PDB entry 8U7J | X-ray diffraction, 3.02 A resolution | chains L and K of the 24 polymer chains in the assembly

== Chain L (and K) ==
Protein: Pyridoxal 5'-phosphate synthase subunit PdxS
Source organism: Staphylococcus aureus
Notes: chain K of this document is another copy of the same molecule, construct and numbering; everything in this record applies to it too
UniProt: A7WYT1 (PDXS_STAA1); residues 1-295 here = UniProt positions 1-295
Amino-acid sequence (297 residues; row label = number of the first residue in the row; numbers below 1 keep their minus sign (Gly-1 is residue -1)):
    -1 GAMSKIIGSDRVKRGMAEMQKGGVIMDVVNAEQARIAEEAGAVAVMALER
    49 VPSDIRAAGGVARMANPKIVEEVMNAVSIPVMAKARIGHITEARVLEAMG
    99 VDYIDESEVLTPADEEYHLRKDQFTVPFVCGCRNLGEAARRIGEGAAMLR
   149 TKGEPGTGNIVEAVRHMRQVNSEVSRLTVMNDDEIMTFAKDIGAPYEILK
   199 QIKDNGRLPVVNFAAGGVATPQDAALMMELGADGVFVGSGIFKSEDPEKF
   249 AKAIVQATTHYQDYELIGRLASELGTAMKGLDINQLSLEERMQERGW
Disordered / not traced: -1 to 1, 49-55, 276-295
Sequence notes: expression tag (-1 to 0)

== Interface between chain L and chain K ==
Residue-residue contacts - 38 pairs, chain L then chain K:
  Val59(L) - Thr155(K)
  Arg61(L) - Gly156(K)  hydrogen bond (side chain-backbone)
  Arg61(L) - Ala217(K)
  Arg61(L) - Thr218(K)
  Arg61(L) - Asp221(K)  salt bridge
  Met62(L) - Gln220(K)
  Asn64(L) - Ala269(K)  hydrogen bond (side chain-backbone)
  Asn64(L) - Ser270(K)
  Asn64(L) - Leu272(K)  hydrogen bond (side chain-backbone)
  Pro65(L) - Gly266(K)
  Pro65(L) - Ala269(K)
  Lys66(L) - Ser270(K)
  Arg84(L) - Ile158(K)
  Arg84(L) - Thr218(K)
  Arg84(L) - Asp221(K)  salt bridge
  His87(L) - Gln220(K)
  His87(L) - Asp221(K)
  His87(L) - Leu224(K)
  Ile88(L) - Leu224(K)
  Thr89(L) - Gln220(K)  hydrogen bond (side chain-backbone)
  Thr89(L) - Ala223(K)
  Thr89(L) - Leu224(K)
  Glu90(L) - Gln220(K)
  Arg92(L) - Tyr262(K)
  Val93(L) - Tyr262(K)
  Val93(L) - Ile265(K)  hydrophobic
  Val93(L) - Gly266(K)
  Thr109(L) - Asn157(K)
  Pro110(L) - Asn157(K)
  Pro110(L) - Val159(K)
  Ala111(L) - Ile158(K)  hydrophobic
  Ala111(L) - Val159(K)
  Ala111(L) - Val162(K)
  Asp112(L) - Val162(K)
  Asp112(L) - Arg166(K)  salt bridge
  Glu113(L) - Val159(K)
  Glu113(L) - Arg163(K)  salt bridge
  Tyr115(L) - Arg166(K)
Other interface residues (no listed pair), chain L (21 interface residues in all): Ala96, Glu114
Other interface residues (no listed pair), chain K (25 interface residues in all): Glu160, Glu227, Leu228, Tyr259, Glu263

== In short ==
Chain L and chain K form an interface of 21 and 25 residues respectively; the contacts include 4 hydrogen
bonds and 4 salt bridges. Among the polar pairs are Arg61(L)-Asp221(K), Arg84(L)-Asp221(K) and
Asp112(L)-Arg166(K).
Both chains are Pyridoxal 5'-phosphate synthase subunit PdxS (Staphylococcus aureus). Entry 8U7J (Crystal
Structure of Staphylococcus aureus PLP synthase complex) was determined by X-ray diffraction, deposited
together with 8QOC and 8U9E.
